Entry 6ZCK (electron microscopy, 2.70 A resolution); this record covers chains A and B of the 4 polymer chains in the assembly.

== Chain A ==
Protein: Capsid protein VP1
Source organism: Coxsackievirus B4 (strain E2)
UniProtKB: Q86887 (POLG_CXB4E); residues 2-272 here correspond to UniProt positions 579-849 (UniProt number = residue number + 577)
Chain sequence (271 residues; row label = number of the first residue in the row):
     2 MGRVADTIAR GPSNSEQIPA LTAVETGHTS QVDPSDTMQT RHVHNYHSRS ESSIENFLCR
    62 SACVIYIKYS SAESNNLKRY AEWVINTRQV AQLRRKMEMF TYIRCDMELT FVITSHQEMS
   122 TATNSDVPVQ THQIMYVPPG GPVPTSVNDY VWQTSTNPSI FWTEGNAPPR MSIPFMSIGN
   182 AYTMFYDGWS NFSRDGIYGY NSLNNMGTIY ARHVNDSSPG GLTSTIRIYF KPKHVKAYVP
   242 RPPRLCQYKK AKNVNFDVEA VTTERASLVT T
Sequence notes: variant Leu110 (Gln687 in Q86887), Asp127 (Val704 in Q86887), Pro241 (Arg818 in Q86887), Arg242 (Pro819 in Q86887), Pro244 (Arg821 in Q86887)
Small-molecule neighbours: QFW (4-[(6-propoxynaphthalen-2-yl)sulfonylamino]benzoic acid): Cys64, Tyr67, Asn149, Asp150, Tyr151, Trp153, Gln154, Arg213, Arg228, Tyr230
Curated features (UniProtKB/Swiss-Prot):
  - site: Thr272 (Cleavage)
What the authors report for this chain:
  - binding site for QFW: Cys64, Tyr67

== Chain B ==
Protein: Capsid protein VP2
Source organism: Coxsackievirus B4 (strain E2)
UniProtKB: Q86887 (POLG_CXB4E); residues 10-261 here correspond to UniProt positions 79-330 (UniProt number = residue number + 69)
Chain sequence (252 residues; each row starts with the number of its first residue):
    10 SDRVRSITLG NSTITTQECA NVVVGYGVWP DYLSDEEATA EDQPTQPDVA TCRFYTLNSV
    70 KWEMQSAGWW WKFPDALSEM GLFGQNMQYH YLGRSGYTIH VQCNASKFHQ GCLLVVCVPE
   130 AEMGCTNAEN APTYGDLCGG ETAKQFEQNA VTGETAVQTA VCNAGMGVGV GNLTIYPHQW
   190 INLRTNNSAT IVMPYINSVP MDNMFRHNNF TLMIIPFAPL DYVTGASSYI PITVTVAPMS
   250 AEYNGLRLAG HQ
Sequence notes: variant Asn67 (Lys136 in Q86887)
Curated features (UniProtKB/Swiss-Prot):
  - site: Gln261 (Cleavage)

== How chain A and chain B interact ==
Contacting residue pairs (103; chain A residue first):
  Val25(A) - Trp189(B)
  Glu26(A) - Ala29(B)
  Glu26(A) - Gln188(B)
  Glu26(A) - Trp189(B)  hydrogen bond (backbone-backbone)
  Glu26(A) - Asn191(B)  hydrogen bond
  Glu26(A) - Thr194(B)
  Glu26(A) - Asn195(B)
  Thr27(A) - Ala29(B)
  Thr27(A) - Asn30(B)
  Gly28(A) - Val32(B)
  Gly28(A) - His187(B)
  Thr102(A) - Glu129(B)
  Tyr103(A) - Glu129(B)  hydrogen bond
  Tyr103(A) - Ile205(B)
  Tyr103(A) - Asn206(B)
  Tyr103(A) - Ser207(B)
  Gly180(A) - Ser207(B)
  Gly180(A) - Val208(B)
  Asn181(A) - Ser207(B)  hydrogen bond (backbone-backbone)
  Ala182(A) - Ser207(B)
  Thr184(A) - Ser207(B)  hydrogen bond
  Phe186(A) - Glu129(B)
  Phe186(A) - Glu131(B)
  Tyr187(A) - Glu129(B)
  Tyr187(A) - Glu131(B)  hydrogen bond (backbone-side chain)
  Tyr187(A) - Asp211(B)
  Tyr187(A) - Arg215(B)
  Tyr187(A) - His216(B)
  Asp188(A) - Lys81(B)  salt bridge
  Asp188(A) - Glu129(B)  hydrogen bond (backbone-side chain)
  Asp188(A) - Ala130(B)
  Asp188(A) - Glu131(B)
  Asp188(A) - Asn217(B)
  Asp188(A) - Thr220(B)  hydrogen bond
  Gly189(A) - Arg215(B)
  Gly189(A) - His216(B)
  Trp190(A) - Tyr143(B)  hydrophobic
  Trp190(A) - Arg215(B)  hydrogen bond (backbone-backbone)
  Trp190(A) - Asn217(B)
  Asn192(A) - Arg215(B)
  Phe193(A) - Tyr100(B)  hydrophobic
  Phe193(A) - Asn212(B)
  Phe193(A) - Arg215(B)
  Phe193(A) - His260(B)
  Phe193(A) - Gln261(B)
  Ser194(A) - His260(B)
  Ser194(A) - Gln261(B)  hydrogen bond (side chain-backbone)
  Arg195(A) - Asp84(B)  salt bridge
  Arg195(A) - Tyr143(B)
  Arg195(A) - Phe214(B)  hydrogen bond (side chain-backbone)
  Arg195(A) - His260(B)  hydrogen bond
  Tyr199(A) - Glu131(B)
  Tyr199(A) - Met132(B)  hydrogen bond (side chain-backbone)
  Tyr199(A) - Pro141(B)  hydrophobic
  Tyr199(A) - Leu146(B)
  Gly200(A) - Glu131(B)
  Tyr201(A) - Glu131(B)
  Val240(A) - Tyr35(B)
  Val240(A) - Pro128(B)  hydrophobic
  Val240(A) - Ile205(B)  hydrophobic
  Pro241(A) - Ile184(B)
  Pro241(A) - Tyr185(B)
  Arg242(A) - Pro128(B)  hydrogen bond (side chain-backbone)
  Arg242(A) - Glu129(B)  hydrogen bond (side chain-backbone)
  Arg242(A) - Ile184(B)
  Arg242(A) - Tyr185(B)  hydrogen bond
  Pro243(A) - Val177(B)  hydrophobic
  Pro243(A) - Asn181(B)
  Pro243(A) - Ile184(B)
  Pro243(A) - Tyr185(B)
  Pro244(A) - Val177(B)
  Arg245(A) - Met175(B)
  Arg245(A) - Gly176(B)
  Leu246(A) - Cys171(B)
  Leu246(A) - Asn172(B)
  Leu246(A) - Gly176(B)  hydrogen bond (backbone-backbone)
  Leu246(A) - Val177(B)  hydrophobic
  Leu246(A) - Gly178(B)
  Cys247(A) - Asn172(B)  hydrogen bond
  Cys247(A) - Gly176(B)  hydrogen bond (backbone-backbone)
  Lys250(A) - Ala137(B)
  Lys251(A) - Ala137(B)  hydrogen bond (side chain-backbone)
  Lys251(A) - Glu138(B)  salt bridge
  Val255(A) - Glu131(B)
  Val255(A) - Met132(B)
  Val255(A) - Gly133(B)
  Asn256(A) - Gly133(B)
  Asn256(A) - Cys134(B)  hydrogen bond (backbone-backbone)
  Asn256(A) - Asn136(B)
  Asn256(A) - Ala137(B)  hydrogen bond (side chain-backbone)
  Asn256(A) - Asn139(B)  hydrogen bond (side chain-backbone)
  Phe257(A) - Gly133(B)
  Phe257(A) - Gln167(B)
  Phe257(A) - Asn172(B)
  Phe257(A) - Gly174(B)
  Phe257(A) - Met175(B)
  Phe257(A) - Gly176(B)
  Val259(A) - Ala159(B)  hydrophobic
  Val259(A) - Gln167(B)
  Val259(A) - Ala169(B)  hydrophobic
  Val259(A) - Asn172(B)
  Glu260(A) - Asn172(B)  hydrogen bond (backbone-side chain)
  Val262(A) - Cys171(B)  hydrophobic
Interface residues without a listed pair, chain A (40 interface residues in all): Ser191, Asn254
Interface residues without a listed pair, chain B (57 interface residues in all): Ala140, Cys147, Leu182, Pro209

== In short ==
40 residues of chain A face 57 of chain B across their interface, with 24 hydrogen bonds and 3 salt bridges.
Among the polar pairs are Asp188(A)-Lys81(B), Arg195(A)-Asp84(B) and Lys251(A)-Glu138(B). Chain A binds
compound QFW. From the paper: a binding site for QFW at Cys64(A) and Tyr67(A).
Chain A is Capsid protein VP1 and chain B is Capsid protein VP2, both from Coxsackievirus B4 (strain E2); the
structure, Coxsackievirus B4 in complex with capsid binder compound 48, was determined by electron microscopy,
deposited together with 6ZCL and 6ZMS.
